PDB entry 6XPQ | X-ray diffraction, 4.20 A resolution (low resolution: residue-level contacts below are approximate; hydrogen-bond / salt-bridge calls are withheld) | chains A and B of the 3 polymer chains in the assembly

[Chain A]
Molecule: Hemagglutinin
From: Influenza A virus (A/Texas/50/2012(H3N2))
Notes: fragment: head domain
Reference sequence: R4L1D1 (R4L1D1_9INFA); residues 37-319 here correspond to UniProt positions 53-335 (UniProt number = residue number + 16)
Chain sequence (291 residues; row label = number of the first residue in the row):
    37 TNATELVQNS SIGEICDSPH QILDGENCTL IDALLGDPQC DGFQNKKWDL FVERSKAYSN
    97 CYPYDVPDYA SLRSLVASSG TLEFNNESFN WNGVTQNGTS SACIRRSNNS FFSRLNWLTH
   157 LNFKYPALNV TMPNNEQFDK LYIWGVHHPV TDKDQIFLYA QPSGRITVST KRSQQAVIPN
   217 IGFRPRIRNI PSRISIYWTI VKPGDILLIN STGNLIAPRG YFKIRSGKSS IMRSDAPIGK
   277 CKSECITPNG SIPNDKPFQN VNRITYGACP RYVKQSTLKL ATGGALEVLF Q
Disordered / not traced: 37-38, 313-327
Differences from the reference sequence: expression tag (320-327)
Cystine bridges: C52-C277, C64-C76, C97-C139, C281-C305
Glycans and other covalent adducts: N-acetylglucosamine (NAG) linked to N63, N133

[Chain B]
Molecule: antibody D1 H1-17/H3-14 heavy chain
From: Homo sapiens
Notes: antibody fragment or engineered binder
Chain sequence (250 residues; numbered 1 to 250; the number before each row is that of its first residue):
     1 QVQLQESGPG LVKPSESLSL TCSVSGGSVS SNLHYWSWIR QLPGKGLEWI GYISYTGSTK
    61 YNPSLNGRVT LSIDASKNQF SLELSSVTAA DTAVYYCARD FFEKLIADDL NAFDIWGQGT
   121 MVTVSGASTK GPSVFPLAPS SKSTSGGTAA LGCLVKDYFP EPVTVSWNSG ALTSGVHTFP
   181 AVLQSSGLYS LSSVVTVPSS SLGTQTYICN VNHKPSNTKV DKRVEPKSCD KGSSLEVLFQ
   241 GPLGHHHHHH
Disordered / not traced: 144-146, 158-159, 227-250
Cystine bridges: C22-C97, C153-C209

[How chain A and chain B interact]
Pairs across the interface (13):
  Y100(A) - L105(B)
  D101(A) - L105(B)
  V102(A) - L105(B)
  Y105(A) - L105(B)
  Y105(A) - I106(B)
  Y105(A) - D108(B)
  N216(A) - N32(B)
  N216(A) - L33(B)
  F219(A) - R99(B)
  R220(A) - F101(B)
  R220(A) - E103(B)
  P221(A) - E103(B)
  R229(A) - E103(B)
From the paper, about this interface:
  - epitope / paratope residues, chain A: R229(A)

[Overview]
9 residues of chain A and 8 residues of chain B are in contact. Covalently linked N-acetylglucosamine: at
N63(A) and N133(A). From the paper: the epitope/paratope residue R229(A).
Here chain A is Hemagglutinin (Influenza A virus (A/Texas/50/2012(H3N2))) and chain B is antibody D1
H1-17/H3-14 heavy chain (Homo sapiens). Entry 6XPQ (Human antibody D1 H1-17/H3-14 in complex with the
influenza hemagglutinin head domain of A/Texas/50/2012(H3N2)) was determined by X-ray diffraction, deposited
together with 6XPX, 6XPY, 6XPZ, 6XQ2 and 6XQ4.
